5KUY - chains C and E of the 9 polymer chains in the assembly; structure by X-ray diffraction, 2.60 A resolution.

# Chain C (and E)
Protein: Hemagglutinin HA1
From: Influenza A virus (strain A/Hong Kong/1/1968 H3N2)
Notes: chain E of this document is another copy of the same molecule, construct and numbering; everything in this record applies to it too
Reference sequence: Q91MA7 (HEMA_I68A4); residues 11-329 here correspond to UniProt positions 27-345 (UniProt number = residue number + 16)
Amino-acid sequence (323 residues; each row starts with the number of its first residue):
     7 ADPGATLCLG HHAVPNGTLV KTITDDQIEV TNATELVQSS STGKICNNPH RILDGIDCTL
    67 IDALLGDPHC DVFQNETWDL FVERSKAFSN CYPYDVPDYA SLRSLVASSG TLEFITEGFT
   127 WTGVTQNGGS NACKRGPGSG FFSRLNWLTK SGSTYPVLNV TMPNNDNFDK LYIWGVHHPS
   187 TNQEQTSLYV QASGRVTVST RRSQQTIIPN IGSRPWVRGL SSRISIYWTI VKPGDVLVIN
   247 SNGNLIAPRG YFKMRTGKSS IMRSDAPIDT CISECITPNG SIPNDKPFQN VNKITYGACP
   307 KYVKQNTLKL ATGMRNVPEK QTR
Unresolved in the structure: 7-8, 325-329 (chain E: 7-8, 326-329)
Cystine bridges: Cys52-Cys277, Cys64-Cys76, Cys97-Cys139, Cys281-Cys305
Glycans and other covalent adducts: N-acetylglucosamine (NAG) linked to Asn38, Asn165, Asn285
Differences from the reference sequence: expression tag (7-10)
UniProt features mapped onto this chain:
  - site: Arg329 (Cleavage)
  - glycosylation (N-linked (GlcNAc...) asparagine): Asn22, Asn38, Asn81, Asn165, Asn285

# How chain C and chain E interact
Contacting residue pairs (19):
  Asn165(C) - Ser219(E)
  Arg201(C) - Ile217(E)  hydrogen bond (side chain-backbone)
  Ser205(C) - Ser219(E)
  Ser205(C) - Arg220(E)
  Ser205(C) - Pro221(E)
  Thr206(C) - Pro221(E)
  Thr206(C) - Arg229(E)
  Arg207(C) - Pro221(E)
  Arg207(C) - Val223(E)
  Gln210(C) - Asp101(E)
  Gln210(C) - His184(E)
  Gln210(C) - Arg220(E)  hydrogen bond
  Gln210(C) - Arg229(E)
  Gln210(C) - Ser231(E)
  Thr212(C) - Asn216(E)
  Val242(C) - Pro221(E)  hydrophobic
  Val244(C) - Ser219(E)
  Val244(C) - Pro221(E)  hydrophobic
  Asn246(C) - Ser219(E)
Also at the interface, not in a pair above, chain C (11 interface residues in all): Thr203
Also at the interface, not in a pair above, chain E (12 interface residues in all): Gly218, Trp222

# In short
The interface between chain C and chain E involves 11 residues on one side and 12 on the other; the contacts
include 2 hydrogen bonds. Polar pairs include Arg201(C)-Ile217(E) and Gln210(C)-Arg220(E). N-acetylglucosamine
is covalently linked to Asn38(C), Asn165(C) and Asn285(C).
Chain C and chain E are both Hemagglutinin HA1 (Influenza A virus (strain A/Hong Kong/1/1968 H3N2)); the
structure, Influenza hemagglutinin H3 A/Hong Kong/1/1968 in complex with designed inhibitor protein HSB.2A,
was determined by X-ray diffraction, deposited together with 5KUX.
